3A1J - chains A and C of the 3 polymer chains in the assembly; structure by X-ray diffraction, 2.50 A resolution.

# Chain A
Protein: Cell cycle checkpoint control protein RAD9A
From: Homo sapiens
Notes: EC 3.1.11.2; fragment: N-terminal domain, residues 1-266
UniProtKB: Q99638 (RAD9A_HUMAN); residue numbers follow UniProt; this construct covers 1-266
Sequence (266 residues; numbered 1 to 266; the number before each row is that of its first residue):
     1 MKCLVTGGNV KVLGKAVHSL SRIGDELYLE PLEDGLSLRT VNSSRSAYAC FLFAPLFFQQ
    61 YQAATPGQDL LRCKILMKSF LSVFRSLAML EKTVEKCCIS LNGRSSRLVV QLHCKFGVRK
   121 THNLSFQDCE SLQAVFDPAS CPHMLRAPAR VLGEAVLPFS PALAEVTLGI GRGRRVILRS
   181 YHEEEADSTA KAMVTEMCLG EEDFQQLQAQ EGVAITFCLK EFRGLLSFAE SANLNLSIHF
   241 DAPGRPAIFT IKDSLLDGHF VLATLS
Not modelled in the structure: 185
Modified positions: Mse1, Mse77, Mse89, Mse144, Mse193, Mse197 (selenomethionine; parent Met)
Curated features (UniProtKB/Swiss-Prot):
  - modified residue: Y28 (Phosphotyrosine)
  - mutagenesis: Y28 (Y28F: Abolishes phosphorylation by ABL1)

# Chain C
Protein: Cell cycle checkpoint protein RAD1
From: Homo sapiens
Notes: EC 3.1.11.2
UniProtKB: O60671 (RAD1_HUMAN); residue numbers follow UniProt; this construct covers 13-275
Sequence (263 residues; numbered 13 to 275; the number before each row is that of its first residue):
    13 DQYSLVASLD NVRNLSTILK AIHFREHATC FATKNGIKVT VENAKCVQAN AFIQAGIFQE
    73 FKVQEESVTF RINLTVLLDC LSIFGSSPMP GTLTALRMCY QGYGYPLMLF LEEGGVVTVC
   133 KINTQEPEET LDFDFCSTNV INKIILQSEG LREAFSELDM TSEVLQITMS PDKPYFRLST
   193 FGNAGSSHLD YPKDSDLMEA FHCNQTQVNR YKISLLKPST KALVLSCKVS IRTDNRGFLS
   253 LQYMIRNEDG QICFVEYYCC PDE
Modified positions: Mse101, Mse110, Mse120, Mse172, Mse181, Mse210, Mse256 (selenomethionine; parent Met)
Curated features (UniProtKB/Swiss-Prot):
  - mutagenesis: F64 (F64A: Reduced binding to RHNO1; when associated with A-256 and A-266), K155 (K155A: Reduced binding to RHNO1; when associated with A-244 and A-254), S226 to K233 (Abolishes association of the 9-1-1 complex with RAD17), R244 (R244A: Reduced binding to RHNO1; when associated with A-155 and A-254), Q254 (Q254A: Reduced binding to RHNO1; when associated with A-155 and A-244), Mse256 (M256A: Reduced binding to RHNO1; when associated with A-64 and A-266), F266 (F266A: Reduced binding to RHNO1; when associated with A-64 and A-256)

# Chain A / chain C interface
Contacting residue pairs (32):
  K78(A) - N195(C)
  R85(A) - S168(C)
  R85(A) - E169(C)  salt bridge
  S86(A) - E169(C)
  A88(A) - E165(C)
  Mse89(A) - E165(C)  hydrogen bond (backbone-side chain)
  Mse89(A) - E169(C)
  K92(A) - E165(C)
  T93(A) - E165(C)
  R107(A) - S198(C)  hydrogen bond
  F116(A) - S207(C)  hydrogen bond (backbone-side chain)
  F116(A) - D208(C)
  F116(A) - L209(C)  hydrophobic
  G117(A) - P204(C)
  V118(A) - L201(C)  hydrophobic
  V118(A) - D202(C)
  V118(A) - Y203(C)  hydrophobic
  V118(A) - L209(C)  hydrophobic
  R119(A) - H200(C)
  R119(A) - L201(C)
  R119(A) - D202(C)  salt bridge
  K120(A) - E169(C)  hydrogen bond (side chain-backbone)
  K120(A) - S199(C)
  K120(A) - H200(C)
  T121(A) - S199(C)  hydrogen bond (backbone-side chain)
  T121(A) - H200(C)  hydrogen bond (backbone-backbone)
  H122(A) - S198(C)
  H122(A) - S199(C)  hydrogen bond
  N123(A) - G197(C)
  N123(A) - S198(C)  hydrogen bond (backbone-backbone)
  N123(A) - H200(C)
  S125(A) - A196(C)
Other interface residues (no listed pair), chain A (20 interface residues in all): S79, S82, L124

# Summary
The interface between chain A and chain C involves 20 residues on one side and 16 on the other, with 8
hydrogen bonds and 2 salt bridges. Polar contacts include R85(A)-E169(C), R119(A)-D202(C) and
Mse89(A)-E165(C).
Here chain A is Cell cycle checkpoint control protein RAD9A and chain C is Cell cycle checkpoint protein RAD1,
both from Homo sapiens. Entry 3A1J (Crystal structure of the human Rad9-Hus1-Rad1 complex) was determined by
X-ray diffraction.
